Entry 7VIG (electron microscopy, 2.89 A resolution); this record covers chains F and D of the 5 polymer chains in the assembly.

Chain F:
Name: Sphingosine 1-phosphate receptor 1
From: Homo sapiens
UniProt: P21453 (S1PR1_HUMAN); residue numbers follow UniProt; this construct covers 1-382
Chain sequence (394 residues; each row starts with the number of its first residue):
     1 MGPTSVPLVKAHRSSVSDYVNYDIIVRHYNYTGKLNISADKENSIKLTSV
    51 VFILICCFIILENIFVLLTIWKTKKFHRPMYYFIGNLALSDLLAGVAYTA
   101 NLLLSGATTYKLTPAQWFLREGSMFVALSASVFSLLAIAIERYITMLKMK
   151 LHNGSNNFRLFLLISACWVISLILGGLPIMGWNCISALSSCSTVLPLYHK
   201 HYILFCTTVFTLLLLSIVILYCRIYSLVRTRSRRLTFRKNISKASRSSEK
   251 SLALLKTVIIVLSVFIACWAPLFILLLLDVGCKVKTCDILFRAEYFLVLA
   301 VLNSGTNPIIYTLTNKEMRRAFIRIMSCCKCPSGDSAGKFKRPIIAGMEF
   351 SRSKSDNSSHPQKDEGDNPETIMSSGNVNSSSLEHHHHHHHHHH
Unresolved in the structure: 1-22, 37-47, 238-248, 325-394
Construct notes: expression tag (383-394)
Disulfide bonds: Cys184-Cys191, Cys282-Cys287
Residues lining bound ligands: 7I4 (1-[[2-fluoranyl-4-[5-[4-(2-methylpropyl)phenyl]-1,2,4-oxadiazol-3-yl]phenyl]methyl]azetidine-3-carboxylic acid): Tyr29, Asn101, Ser105, Gly106, Thr109, Arg120, Glu121, Met124, Phe125, Leu128, Ser129, Val194, Leu195, Cys206, Phe210, Trp269, Leu272, Leu276, Leu297
From the paper describing this entry:
  - mutagenesis - F125A, W269A, L272A, L276A: decreased signaling in response to 7I4
  - binding site for 7I4: Tyr29, Lys34, Asn101, Gly106, Thr109, Arg120, Glu121
  - binding site for 7I4: Phe125 (proposed by the authors, not directly observed)

Chain D:
Name: Guanine nucleotide-binding protein G(i) subunit alpha-1
From: Homo sapiens
UniProt: P63096 (GNAI1_HUMAN); residue numbers follow UniProt; this construct covers 1-354
Chain sequence (354 residues; each row starts with the number of its first residue):
     1 MGCTLSAEDKAAVERSKMIDRNLREDGEKAAREVKLLLLGAGESGKSTIV
    51 KQMKIIHEAGYSEEECKQYKAVVYSNTIQSIIAIIRAMGRLKIDFGDSAR
   101 ADDARQLFVLAGAAEEGFMTAELAGVIKRLWKDSGVQACFNRSREYQLND
   151 SAAYYLNDLDRIAQPNYIPTQQDVLRTRVKTTGIVETHFTFKDLHFKMFD
   201 VGGQRSERKKWIHCFEGVTAIIFCVALSDYDLVLAEDEEMNRMHESMKLF
   251 DSICNNKWFTDTSIILFLNKKDLFEEKIKKSPLTICYPEYAGSNTYEEAA
   301 AYIQCQFEDLNKRKDTKEIYTHFTCATDTKNVQFVFDAVTDVIIKNNLKD
   351 CGLF
Unresolved in the structure: 1-2, 57-182, 235-237
UniProt features mapped onto this chain:
  - region: Lys35 to Thr48 (G1 motif), Asp173 to Thr181 (G2 motif), Phe196 to Arg205 (G3 motif), Ile265 to Asp272 (G4 motif), Thr324 to Thr329 (G5 motif)
  - binding site (GTP): Glu43 to Thr48, Ser151, Leu175 to Thr181, Asp200 to Gln204, Asn269 to Asp272, Ala326
  - binding site (Mg(2+)): Ser47, Thr181
  - modified residue: Arg178 (ADP-ribosylarginine), Gln204 (Deamidated glutamine), Cys351 (ADP-ribosylcysteine)
  - lipidation: Gly2 (N-myristoyl glycine), Cys3 (S-palmitoyl cysteine)
  - natural variant: Gly40 (G40C: In NEDHISB; G40R: In NEDHISB), Gly45 (G45D: In NEDHISB), Thr48 (T48I: In NEDHISB; T48K: In NEDHISB), Gln52 (Q52P: In NEDHISB), Ser75 (deletion: In NEDHISB; uncertain significance), Gln172 (deletion: In NEDHISB), Asp173 (D173V: In NEDHISB), Glu186 to Phe189 (deletion: In NEDHISB; uncertain significance), Cys224 (C224Y: In NEDHISB), Lys270 (K270N: In NEDHISB; K270R: In NEDHISB), Asp272 (D272G: In NEDHISB), Ala326 (A326P: In NEDHISB), 1 further natural variant entry in UniProt
  - mutagenesis: Gly42 (G42R: Abolishes switch to an activated conformation and dissociation from beta and gamma subunits upon GTP binding. Abolishes interaction with RGS family members), Glu116 (E116L: Enhances interaction (inactive GDP-bound) with RGS14), Gln147 (Q147L: Enhances interaction (inactive GDP-bound) with RGS14), Glu245 (E245L: Enhances interaction (inactive GDP-bound) with RGS14)

How chain F and chain D interact:
Pairs across the interface (42; chain F residue first):
  Arg78(F) with Lys349(D), hydrogen bond (side chain-backbone); Asp350(D), hydrogen bond (side chain-backbone)
  Met80(F) with Asp350(D); Cys351(D)
  Arg142(F) with Cys351(D), hydrogen bond (side chain-backbone); Leu353(D)
  Thr145(F) with Asn347(D); Cys351(D)
  Met146(F) with Asn347(D); Cys351(D), hydrophobic
  Met149(F) with Ile343(D), hydrophobic; Ile344(D), hydrophobic; Asn347(D), hydrogen bond (backbone-side chain)
  Lys150(F) with Arg32(D); Ile343(D)
  Leu151(F) with Ala31(D); Glu33(D); Val34(D), hydrophobic; Thr219(D); Ile343(D), hydrophobic
  His152(F) with Ala31(D)
  Asn153(F) with Asn347(D); Asp350(D), hydrogen bond
  Arg231(F) with Ile344(D)
  Leu235(F) with Asp337(D); Thr340(D); Asp341(D)
  Phe237(F) with Tyr320(D), hydrophobic; Phe334(D), hydrophobic; Asp337(D); Ala338(D); Asp341(D)
  Lys250(F) with Asp341(D), salt bridge; Ile344(D); Lys345(D); Phe354(D)
  Leu254(F) with Leu348(D), hydrophobic; Leu353(D), hydrophobic
  Thr257(F) with Leu353(D)
  Asn315(F) with Gly352(D); Phe354(D)
  Lys316(F) with Phe354(D)
Interface residues without a listed pair, chain F (23 interface residues in all): Lys148, Ile224, Val228, Ser232, Thr236
Interface features reported in the paper:
  - pairs named by the authors: Met149(F)-Asn347(D) (backbone contact), Asn153(F)-Asp350(D) (hydrogen bond), Lys250(F)-Asp341(D)
  - interface residues, chain F: Arg78(F), Arg142(F), Lys250(F)

Overview:
The interface between chain F and chain D involves 23 residues on one side and 22 on the other, with 5
hydrogen bonds and 1 salt bridge. Polar pairs include Lys250(F)-Asp341(D), Arg78(F)-Lys349(D) and
Arg78(F)-Asp350(D). The authors report a backbone contact between Met149(F) and Asn347(D); a hydrogen bond
between Asn153(F) and Asp350(D); a contact between Lys250(F) and Asp341(D). The paper reports a binding site
for 7I4 at Tyr29(F), Lys34(F) and Asn101(F) among others; F125A, W269A and L272A of chain F, among others,
reduce signaling in response to 7I4.
Here chain F is Sphingosine 1-phosphate receptor 1 and chain D is Guanine nucleotide-binding protein G(i)
subunit alpha-1, both from Homo sapiens. Entry 7VIG (Cryo-EM structure of Gi coupled Sphingosine 1-phosphate
receptor bound with CBP-307) was determined by electron microscopy, deposited together with 7VIE, 7VIF and
7VIH.
